5HFT - chains A and B; structure by X-ray diffraction, 2.65 A resolution.

# Chain A
Protein: Gamma-glutamyltranspeptidase
Source organism: Klebsiella pneumoniae subsp. pneumoniae
Reference sequence: A6T9C8 (A6T9C8_KLEP7); residues 1-341 here = UniProt positions 1-341
Sequence (364 residues; numbered -22 to 341; the number before each row is that of its first residue; numbers below 1 keep their minus sign (Met-22 is residue -22)):
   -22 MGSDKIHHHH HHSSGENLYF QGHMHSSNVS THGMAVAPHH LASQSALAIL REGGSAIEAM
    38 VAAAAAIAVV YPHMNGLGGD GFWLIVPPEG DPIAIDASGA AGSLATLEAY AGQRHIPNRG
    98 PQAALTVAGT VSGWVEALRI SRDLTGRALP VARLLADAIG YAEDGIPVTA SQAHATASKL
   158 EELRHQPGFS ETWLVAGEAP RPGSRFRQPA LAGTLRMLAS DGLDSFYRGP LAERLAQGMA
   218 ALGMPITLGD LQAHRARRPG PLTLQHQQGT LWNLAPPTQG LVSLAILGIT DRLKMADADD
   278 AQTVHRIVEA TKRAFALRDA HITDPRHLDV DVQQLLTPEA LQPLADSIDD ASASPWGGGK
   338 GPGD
Unresolved in the structure: -22 to 2, 266, 269-270, 274-276, 284, 297-299, 304-309, 321, 325-341
Construct notes: initiating methionine (-22); expression tag (-21 to 0)

# Chain B
Protein: Gamma-glutamyltranspeptidase
Source organism: Klebsiella pneumoniae subsp. pneumoniae
Reference sequence: A6T9C8 (A6T9C8_KLEP7); residues 342-528 here = UniProt positions 342-528
Sequence (187 residues; numbered 342 to 528; the number before each row is that of its first residue):
   342 TVWMGVVDNS GLAVSFIQSI YHEFGSGVVL PDTGIVWQNR GAAFSLDPQH LLALAPGKQP
   402 FHTLNPAAAR LNDGRVMVYG SMGGDGQPQT QAALFTRYIL QGVPLQESIS RPRWLLGRTW
   462 GQSSDSLKLE GRFAPACIAR LRELGHDVEV LADFSEAMGH AGAIVRHPNG LLEGATDPRS
   522 NGAAAGY
Unresolved in the structure: 389-396, 404, 426-427, 457-468, 475-489
UniProt features mapped onto this chain:
  - active site: Thr342 (Nucleophile)
  - binding site (substrate): Gly424, Gly425
  - site: Ser360 (Important for catalytic activity)
From the paper describing this entry:
  - catalytic residues: Thr342, Ser360, Gly424, Gly425 (proposed by the authors, not directly observed)
  - post-translational modification sites: Thr342
  - contacts within the chain: Thr342-Ser360 (hydrogen bond)
  - mutagenesis - T342A, S360A: abolished catalytic activity

# Chain A / chain B interface
Contacting residue pairs (240):
  Ser4(A) - Gln447(B)
  Ser4(A) - Glu514(B)
  Ser4(A) - Gly515(B)  hydrogen bond (side chain-backbone)
  Asn5(A) - Leu513(B)
  Asn5(A) - Glu514(B)
  Asn5(A) - Gly515(B)  hydrogen bond (backbone-backbone)
  Asn5(A) - Ala525(B)
  Val6(A) - Leu513(B)
  Ser7(A) - Leu512(B)
  Ser7(A) - Leu513(B)  hydrogen bond (backbone-backbone)
  Ser7(A) - Gly527(B)
  Ser7(A) - Tyr528(B)  hydrogen bond (side chain-backbone)
  Thr8(A) - Gly511(B)
  Thr8(A) - Leu512(B)
  Thr8(A) - Tyr528(B)  hydrogen bond (backbone-backbone)
  His9(A) - Asp349(B)
  His9(A) - Asn350(B)  hydrogen bond (backbone-backbone)
  His9(A) - Leu513(B)
  His9(A) - Tyr528(B)  hydrogen bond (backbone-backbone)
  Gly10(A) - Val348(B)
  Gly10(A) - Leu513(B)
  Gly10(A) - Gly527(B)
  Gly10(A) - Tyr528(B)  hydrogen bond (backbone-backbone)
  Met11(A) - Gly346(B)
  Met11(A) - Val347(B)
  Met11(A) - Val348(B)  hydrogen bond (backbone-backbone)
  Met11(A) - Ile505(B)
  Met11(A) - Leu513(B)
  Met11(A) - Gly515(B)
  Met11(A) - Ala526(B)
  Ala12(A) - Gly346(B)
  Ala12(A) - Ala524(B)
  Ala12(A) - Ala525(B)
  Ala12(A) - Ala526(B)  hydrogen bond (backbone-backbone)
  Val13(A) - Met345(B)
  Val13(A) - Gly346(B)  hydrogen bond (backbone-backbone)
  Val13(A) - Ala504(B)
  Val13(A) - Ile505(B)  hydrophobic
  Val13(A) - Ala516(B)
  Val13(A) - Ala524(B)
  Ala14(A) - Met345(B)  hydrophobic
  Ala14(A) - Gly523(B)
  Ala14(A) - Ala524(B)  hydrogen bond (backbone-backbone)
  Pro15(A) - Val343(B)  hydrophobic
  Pro15(A) - Trp344(B)
  Pro15(A) - Met345(B)
  Pro15(A) - Met423(B)  hydrophobic
  Pro15(A) - Asn522(B)
  Pro15(A) - Gly523(B)
  His17(A) - Ala524(B)
  Ala19(A) - Met345(B)  hydrophobic
  Ser20(A) - Ala524(B)  hydrogen bond (side chain-backbone)
  Ser20(A) - Ala526(B)
  Gln21(A) - Ala526(B)
  Leu24(A) - Ala526(B)
  Leu24(A) - Gly527(B)
  Leu27(A) - Val347(B)  hydrophobic
  Leu27(A) - Val348(B)
  Leu27(A) - Asp349(B)
  Leu27(A) - Tyr528(B)
  Arg28(A) - Tyr528(B)
  Ser32(A) - Asp349(B)
  Ala33(A) - Val347(B)
  Ala33(A) - Asp349(B)  hydrogen bond (backbone-side chain)
  Ala33(A) - Leu353(B)
  Ala33(A) - Val355(B)  hydrophobic
  Ile34(A) - Leu353(B)  hydrophobic
  Ile34(A) - Val355(B)  hydrophobic
  Met37(A) - Met345(B)
  Met37(A) - Gly346(B)
  Met37(A) - Val347(B)  hydrophobic
  Met37(A) - Val355(B)  hydrophobic
  Met37(A) - Phe357(B)  hydrophobic
  Ala40(A) - Met345(B)  hydrophobic
  Ala41(A) - Phe357(B)  hydrophobic
  Ala41(A) - Gln359(B)  hydrogen bond (backbone-side chain)
  Ile44(A) - Val343(B)  hydrophobic
  Ile44(A) - Met345(B)  hydrophobic
  Ile44(A) - Gln359(B)
  Pro49(A) - Ile361(B)
  His50(A) - Ile361(B)
  His50(A) - His363(B)
  His50(A) - Glu364(B)
  His50(A) - Phe365(B)  hydrogen bond (backbone-backbone)
  Met51(A) - Thr342(B)  hydrogen bond (backbone-backbone)
  Met51(A) - Ser360(B)
  Met51(A) - Ile361(B)
  Asn52(A) - Val343(B)
  Asn52(A) - Gln359(B)  hydrogen bond
  Asn52(A) - Ile361(B)
  Gly55(A) - Ile361(B)
  Gly55(A) - Ile376(B)
  Gly55(A) - Val377(B)
  Gly55(A) - Trp378(B)
  Gly55(A) - Gln379(B)  hydrogen bond (backbone-backbone)
  Gly56(A) - Ser360(B)
  Gly56(A) - Ile361(B)
  Gly56(A) - Gln379(B)
  Asp57(A) - Gln359(B)
  Asp57(A) - Ser360(B)  hydrogen bond (backbone-backbone)
  Asp57(A) - Tyr362(B)  hydrogen bond
  Asp57(A) - Gln379(B)  hydrogen bond
  Asp57(A) - Arg381(B)  salt bridge
  Gly58(A) - Ile358(B)
  Phe59(A) - Ser356(B)
  Phe59(A) - Phe357(B)
  Phe59(A) - Ile358(B)  hydrogen bond (backbone-backbone)
  Phe59(A) - Tyr362(B)
  Phe59(A) - His403(B)
  Phe59(A) - Leu405(B)  hydrophobic
  Phe59(A) - Pro407(B)  hydrophobic
  Trp60(A) - Val355(B)  hydrophobic
  Trp60(A) - Ser356(B)
  Trp60(A) - Phe357(B)
  Leu61(A) - Val355(B)
  Leu61(A) - Ser356(B)  hydrogen bond (backbone-backbone)
  Leu61(A) - Pro407(B)
  Leu61(A) - Ala408(B)
  Leu61(A) - Ala409(B)
  Ile62(A) - Leu353(B)  hydrophobic
  Ile62(A) - Ala354(B)
  Val63(A) - Leu353(B)
  Val63(A) - Ala354(B)  hydrogen bond (backbone-backbone)
  Val63(A) - Ala409(B)  hydrophobic
  Val63(A) - Val417(B)  hydrophobic
  Pro64(A) - Leu353(B)  hydrophobic
  Pro65(A) - Ser351(B)
  Pro65(A) - Leu353(B)
  Ser75(A) - Arg381(B)
  Gly76(A) - Pro401(B)
  Ala77(A) - Gly398(B)
  Ala77(A) - Lys399(B)
  Ala77(A) - Gln400(B)
  Ala77(A) - Pro401(B)
  Ala78(A) - Phe385(B)  hydrophobic
  Ala78(A) - Gly398(B)  hydrogen bond (backbone-backbone)
  Ala78(A) - Lys399(B)  hydrogen bond (backbone-backbone)
  Gly79(A) - Pro397(B)
  Gly79(A) - Gly398(B)
  Ala82(A) - Pro397(B)
  Thr83(A) - Pro397(B)
  Ile93(A) - Gly382(B)
  Ile93(A) - Phe385(B)  hydrophobic
  Asn95(A) - Ser367(B)
  Asn95(A) - Asn380(B)  hydrogen bond (backbone-side chain)
  Arg96(A) - Glu364(B)  hydrogen bond (side chain-backbone)
  Arg96(A) - Gly366(B)  hydrogen bond (side chain-backbone)
  Arg96(A) - Ser367(B)
  Gly97(A) - Ser367(B)  hydrogen bond (backbone-backbone)
  Gly97(A) - Val369(B)
  Pro98(A) - Val369(B)
  Ala100(A) - Gln379(B)
  Ala100(A) - Asn380(B)
  Ala100(A) - Arg381(B)
  Ala101(A) - Ser367(B)
  Ala101(A) - Trp378(B)
  Ala101(A) - Gln379(B)
  Leu102(A) - Arg381(B)
  Leu102(A) - Gly382(B)
  Thr103(A) - Trp378(B)  hydrogen bond (backbone-side chain)
  Thr103(A) - Gln379(B)  hydrogen bond
  Thr103(A) - Arg381(B)
  Thr103(A) - Phe385(B)
  Val104(A) - Trp378(B)  hydrophobic
  Val104(A) - Gln379(B)  hydrogen bond (backbone-side chain)
  Ala105(A) - Trp378(B)
  Thr107(A) - Gln359(B)
  Trp111(A) - Gln359(B)
  Ala152(A) - Glu364(B)
  Thr153(A) - Phe365(B)
  Leu160(A) - Phe365(B)  hydrophobic
  Leu160(A) - Gly368(B)
  Gln163(A) - Gly368(B)
  Pro164(A) - Gly368(B)
  Pro164(A) - Val369(B)
  Pro164(A) - Val370(B)  hydrogen bond (backbone-backbone)
  Gly165(A) - Val370(B)
  Phe166(A) - Phe365(B)  hydrophobic
  Phe166(A) - Gly368(B)
  Thr169(A) - Val370(B)
  Trp170(A) - Phe365(B)  hydrophobic
  Trp170(A) - Val370(B)
  Ala187(A) - Thr374(B)
  Ala187(A) - Gly375(B)
  Leu188(A) - Thr374(B)
  Thr191(A) - Thr374(B)  hydrogen bond (side chain-backbone)
  Thr191(A) - Ile376(B)
  Arg211(A) - Asp373(B)  hydrogen bond (side chain-backbone)
  Leu212(A) - Leu371(B)  hydrophobic
  Leu212(A) - Thr374(B)
  Gly215(A) - Pro372(B)
  Met216(A) - Trp378(B)  hydrophobic
  Leu219(A) - Val369(B)  hydrophobic
  Leu219(A) - Val370(B)
  Leu219(A) - Pro372(B)
  Met221(A) - Leu371(B)  hydrophobic
  Ile223(A) - Trp378(B)  hydrophobic
  Arg234(A) - Gln400(B)
  His243(A) - Phe436(B)
  Gln244(A) - Asn413(B)  hydrogen bond (backbone-side chain)
  Gln245(A) - Leu412(B)
  Gln245(A) - Asn413(B)  hydrogen bond (backbone-backbone)
  Gln245(A) - Leu441(B)
  Gly246(A) - Arg411(B)
  Gly246(A) - Asn413(B)
  Thr247(A) - Ala410(B)
  Thr247(A) - Arg411(B)  hydrogen bond (backbone-backbone)
  Leu248(A) - Ala409(B)
  Leu248(A) - Ala410(B)  hydrophobic
  Leu248(A) - Tyr420(B)  hydrophobic
  Trp249(A) - Ala408(B)
  Trp249(A) - Ala409(B)  hydrogen bond (backbone-backbone)
  Trp249(A) - Ala410(B)
  Trp249(A) - Arg411(B)
  Asn250(A) - Asn406(B)  hydrogen bond
  Asn250(A) - Pro407(B)
  Asn250(A) - Ala408(B)
  Asn250(A) - Gln432(B)  hydrogen bond
  Leu251(A) - Leu405(B)
  Leu251(A) - Asn406(B)
  Leu251(A) - Pro407(B)  hydrogen bond (backbone-backbone)
  Pro253(A) - Phe402(B)  hydrophobic
  Thr255(A) - Phe402(B)
  Ser260(A) - Pro429(B)
  Ser260(A) - Gln432(B)  hydrogen bond
  Ile263(A) - Gln430(B)
  Leu264(A) - Gln432(B)
  Leu264(A) - Ala433(B)  hydrophobic
  Leu264(A) - Phe436(B)  hydrophobic
  Thr267(A) - Leu441(B)
  Met272(A) - Thr437(B)
  Met272(A) - Leu441(B)  hydrophobic
  Met272(A) - Gln442(B)  hydrogen bond (backbone-side chain)
  Ala273(A) - Gln442(B)
  Thr280(A) - Gln442(B)
  Val281(A) - Trp455(B)  hydrophobic
  Val285(A) - Gln430(B)
  Val285(A) - Trp455(B)
  Thr288(A) - Gln430(B)  hydrogen bond
  Pro302(A) - Phe402(B)  hydrophobic
Other interface residues (no listed pair), chain A (117 interface residues in all): Ser3, Ala23, Ala36, Ala45, Tyr48, Gly53, Leu54, Ser80, Leu84, Leu121, Gln185, Phe203, Ala252, Asp268
Other interface residues (no listed pair), chain B (93 interface residues in all): Gly352, Ser386, Leu387, Asp388, Ile440, Leu470, Gly503, Thr517

# In short
117 residues of chain A and 93 residues of chain B are in contact, with 47 hydrogen bonds and 1 salt bridge.
Polar contacts include Asp57(A)-Arg381(B), Ser4(A)-Gly515(B) and Ser7(A)-Tyr528(B). The paper reports
catalytic residues Thr342(B), Ser360(B) and Gly424(B) among others; T342A and S360A of chain B abolish
catalytic activity.
Here chain A is Gamma-glutamyltranspeptidase and chain B is Gamma-glutamyltranspeptidase, both from Klebsiella
pneumoniae subsp. pneumoniae. Entry 5HFT (Crystal structure of HpxW) was determined by X-ray diffraction.
